PDB entry 6H4B | X-ray diffraction, 2.90 A resolution | chains A and B

# Chain A
Protein: ORF026
From: Staphylococcus virus 69
Reference sequence: Q4ZDP4 (Q4ZDP4_9CAUD); residue numbers follow UniProt; this construct covers 1-168
Amino-acid sequence (202 residues; each row starts with the number of its first residue; numbers below 1 keep their minus sign (Met-33 is residue -33)):
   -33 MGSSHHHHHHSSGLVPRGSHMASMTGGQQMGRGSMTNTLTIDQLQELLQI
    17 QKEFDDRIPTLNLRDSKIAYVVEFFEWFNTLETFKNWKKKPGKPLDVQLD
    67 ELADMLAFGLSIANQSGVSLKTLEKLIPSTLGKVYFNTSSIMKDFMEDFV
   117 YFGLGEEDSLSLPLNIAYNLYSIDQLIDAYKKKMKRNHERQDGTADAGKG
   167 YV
Unresolved in the structure: -33 to 3, 50-57, 89-96, 119-121, 158-168
Differences from the reference sequence: initiating methionine (-33); expression tag (-32 to 0); conflict Thr2 (Asn in Q4ZDP4)
From the paper describing this entry:
  - catalytic residues: Glu39, Glu42, Glu67, Asp70 (citing earlier work)

# Chain B
Protein: Orf20
From: Staphylococcus aureus
Reference sequence: Q9F0J8 (Q9F0J8_STAAU); numbering as in UniProt (aligned over 175-267)
Amino-acid sequence (96 residues; numbered 172 to 267; the number before each row is that of its first residue):
   172 GPGKKREVTIEEIGEFHEKYLKLLFTNLETHNDRKKALAEIEKLKEESIY
   222 LGEKLRLVPNHHYDAIKGKPMYKLYLYEYPDRLEHQKKIILEKDTN
Unresolved in the structure: 172-174, 199-202, 263-267
Differences from the reference sequence: expression tag (172-174)
From the paper describing this entry:
  - conformationally variable residues (order/disorder transition): Pro230 to Pro241
  - contacts within the chain: Tyr234-Lys238, Tyr234-Met242
  - mutagenesis - H232D/Y234A: unchanged binding to DNA
  - mutagenesis - H232D/Y234A: abolished binding to DutphiDI
  - mutagenesis - H232D/Y234A: unchanged binding to Dutphi11

# Interface between chain A and chain B
Pairs across the interface - 45 pairs, chain A then chain B:
  Gln17(A) - Ile237(B)
  Phe20(A) - Ala236(B)
  Phe20(A) - Ile237(B)  hydrophobic
  Asp21(A) - His233(B)  salt bridge
  Ile24(A) - His233(B)
  Ile24(A) - Ala236(B)  hydrophobic
  Thr26(A) - His232(B)  hydrogen bond
  Leu27(A) - His233(B)
  Arg30(A) - Glu178(B)
  Arg30(A) - Val179(B)  hydrogen bond (side chain-backbone)
  Arg30(A) - Ile181(B)
  Asp31(A) - Asn231(B)  hydrogen bond (backbone-side chain)
  Ser32(A) - His233(B)
  Ile34(A) - Val179(B)
  Ile34(A) - Ile181(B)  hydrophobic
  Ile34(A) - Asn231(B)
  Ile34(A) - Met242(B)  hydrophobic
  Ala35(A) - Asn231(B)
  Ala35(A) - Tyr234(B)  hydrophobic
  Val38(A) - Ile184(B)  hydrophobic
  Val38(A) - Leu245(B)  hydrophobic
  Val38(A) - Tyr246(B)
  Glu39(A) - Tyr234(B)
  Glu39(A) - Lys238(B)
  Phe41(A) - His188(B)
  Glu42(A) - Tyr250(B)  hydrogen bond
  Glu42(A) - Arg253(B)  salt bridge
  Phe44(A) - Leu192(B)  hydrophobic
  Asn45(A) - Tyr191(B)
  Asn45(A) - Tyr250(B)  hydrogen bond
  Asn45(A) - Arg253(B)
  Thr49(A) - Phe196(B)
  Glu67(A) - Lys238(B)  salt bridge
  Asp70(A) - Lys238(B)  salt bridge
  Ala73(A) - Ile237(B)  hydrophobic
  Phe74(A) - His233(B)
  Phe74(A) - Ile237(B)  hydrophobic
  Ser77(A) - His233(B)
  Phe115(A) - Gly185(B)
  Lys149(A) - Ile237(B)  hydrogen bond (side chain-backbone)
  Lys149(A) - Lys238(B)
  Asn153(A) - Ile237(B)
  Arg156(A) - Ala236(B)  hydrogen bond (side chain-backbone)
  Arg156(A) - Gly239(B)
  Gln157(A) - Ala236(B)
Interface residues without a listed pair, chain A (31 interface residues in all): Val37, Met112, Met150
Interface residues without a listed pair, chain B (25 interface residues in all): Thr180, Glu189, Asp235
The authors on this interface:
  - specific contacts: Gln17(A)-His233(B), Phe20(A)-Ile237(B), Asp21(A)-His233(B), Asp70(A)-Lys238(B), Phe74(A)-Ile237(B)
  - interface residues, chain A: Ile34(A), Val38(A), Phe41(A), Glu42(A), Asn45(A), Thr49(A)
  - interface residues, chain B: Ile181(B), Ile184(B), His188(B), Tyr191(B), Phe196(B), Tyr234(B), Ile237(B), Lys238(B), Met242(B), Tyr250(B), Arg253(B)

# In short
The interface between chain A and chain B involves 31 residues on one side and 25 on the other, with 7
hydrogen bonds and 4 salt bridges. Among the polar pairs are Asp21(A)-His233(B), Glu42(A)-Arg253(B) and
Glu67(A)-Lys238(B). The authors report contacts between Gln17(A) and His233(B), Phe20(A) and Ile237(B) and
Asp21(A) and His233(B) among others. The paper reports catalytic residues Glu39(A), Glu42(A) and Glu67(A)
among others; H232D/Y234A of chain B abolish binding to DutphiDI.
Chain A is ORF026 (Staphylococcus virus 69) and chain B is Orf20 (Staphylococcus aureus); the structure, A
polyamorous repressor: deciphering the evolutionary strategy used by the phage-inducible chromosomal islands
to spread in ..., was determined by X-ray diffraction together with 6H48, 6H49 and 6H4C from the same study.
